7JVT - chains C and D of the 4 polymer chains in the assembly; structure by X-ray diffraction, 3.16 A resolution.

Chain C (and D):
Name: Repressor protein CI
From: Escherichia phage lambda
Notes: chain D of this document is another copy of the same molecule, construct and numbering; everything in this record applies to it too
Reference sequence: chimeric construct of P03034, P08707: residues 0-91 from P03034 (RPC1_LAMBD) positions 1-92 (UniProt number = residue number + 1); residues 92-201 from P08707 positions 83-192 (UniProt number = residue number - 9)
Chain sequence (214 residues; row label = number of the first residue in the row; numbering starts at 0):
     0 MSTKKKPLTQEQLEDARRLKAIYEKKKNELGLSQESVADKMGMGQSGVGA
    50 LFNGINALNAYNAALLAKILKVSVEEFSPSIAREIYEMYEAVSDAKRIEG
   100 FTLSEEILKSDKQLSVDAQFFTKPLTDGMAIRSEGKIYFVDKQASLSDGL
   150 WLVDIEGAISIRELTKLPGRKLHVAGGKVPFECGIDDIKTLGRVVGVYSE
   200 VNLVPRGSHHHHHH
Unresolved in the structure: 0-3, 202-213 (chain D: 0-2, 202-213)
Sequence notes: expression tag (202-213)
Curated features (UniProtKB/Swiss-Prot):
  - DNA-binding region: Leu-29 to Gly-48 (H-T-H motif)

Interface between chain C and chain D:
Residue-residue contacts (89; chain C residue first):
  Ala-59(C) with Met-87(D)
  Tyr-60(C) with Glu-83(D); Met-87(D), hydrophobic
  Ala-63(C) with Met-87(D); Ala-90(D)
  Ala-66(C) with Ala-90(D), hydrophobic
  Lys-67(C) with Glu-86(D); Glu-89(D), salt bridge
  Ser-72(C) with Ala-90(D); Val-91(D)
  Val-73(C) with Ala-90(D); Val-91(D), hydrophobic
  Ala-81(C) with Val-91(D), hydrophobic
  Glu-86(C) with Lys-67(D), hydrogen bond (backbone-side chain)
  Met-87(C) with Ala-59(D), hydrophobic; Tyr-60(D), hydrophobic; Ala-63(D), hydrophobic; Ile-84(D); Met-87(D), hydrophobic
  Tyr-88(C) with Ile-84(D), hydrophobic; Tyr-88(D), hydrophobic; Arg-96(D); Ser-114(D), hydrogen bond
  Glu-89(C) with Lys-67(D)
  Ala-90(C) with Ala-63(D); Ala-66(D), hydrophobic; Val-71(D); Ser-72(D), hydrogen bond (backbone-side chain); Val-73(D), hydrophobic
  Val-91(C) with Ser-72(D); Val-73(D); Glu-74(D); Ala-81(D), hydrophobic; Arg-96(D)
  Ser-92(C) with Arg-96(D); Gln-112(D)
  Ala-94(C) with Ser-114(D)
  Arg-96(C) with Tyr-88(D); Val-91(D)
  Lys-111(C) with Gln-118(D)
  Leu-113(C) with Asp-116(D); Gln-118(D); Phe-119(D), hydrophobic
  Ser-114(C) with Tyr-88(D), hydrogen bond; Ser-92(D); Ala-94(D); Asp-116(D), hydrogen bond (backbone-backbone)
  Asp-116(C) with Leu-113(D); Ser-114(D), hydrogen bond (side chain-backbone)
  Gln-118(C) with Lys-111(D); Leu-113(D); Arg-131(D), hydrogen bond
  Phe-119(C) with Leu-113(D), hydrophobic; Val-115(D), hydrophobic; Phe-119(D), hydrophobic; Ile-136(D), hydrophobic; Phe-138(D), hydrophobic; Tyr-197(D), hydrogen bond (backbone-side chain); Glu-199(D)
  Phe-120(C) with Tyr-197(D); Glu-199(D)
  Thr-121(C) with Glu-199(D), hydrogen bond (backbone-side chain)
  Arg-131(C) with Gln-118(D), hydrogen bond
  Phe-138(C) with Phe-119(D), hydrophobic; Tyr-197(D), hydrophobic
  Arg-192(C) with Val-200(D)
  Val-193(C) with Val-200(D)
  Val-194(C) with Glu-199(D); Val-200(D), hydrogen bond (backbone-backbone)
  Gly-195(C) with Tyr-197(D); Ser-198(D)
  Val-196(C) with Val-196(D); Tyr-197(D); Ser-198(D), hydrogen bond (backbone-backbone)
  Tyr-197(C) with Phe-119(D), hydrogen bond (side chain-backbone); Phe-120(D); Phe-138(D), hydrophobic; Gly-195(D); Val-196(D); Tyr-197(D), hydrophobic
  Ser-198(C) with Gly-195(D); Val-196(D), hydrogen bond (backbone-backbone)
  Glu-199(C) with Phe-119(D); Phe-120(D); Thr-121(D), hydrogen bond (side chain-backbone); Val-194(D)
  Val-200(C) with Val-193(D); Val-194(D), hydrogen bond (backbone-backbone)
  Asn-201(C) with Arg-192(D)
Other interface residues (no listed pair), chain C (42 interface residues in all): Glu-83, Ile-84, Tyr-85, Gln-112, Val-115
Other interface residues (no listed pair), chain D (44 interface residues in all): Tyr-85

Overview:
Chain C and chain D form an interface of 42 and 44 residues respectively; the contacts include 16 hydrogen
bonds and 1 salt bridge. Polar contacts include Lys-67(C)/Glu-89(D), Glu-86(C)/Lys-67(D) and
Tyr-88(C)/Ser-114(D).
Chain C and chain D are both Repressor protein CI (Escherichia phage lambda); the structure, Crystal structure
of a lambda-186 hybrid repressor, was determined by X-ray diffraction.
